PDB entry 1MQN | X-ray diffraction, 3.20 A resolution | chains D and G of the 6 polymer chains in the assembly

[Chain D (and G)]
Name: Hemagglutinin HA1 chain
Source organism: Influenza A virus
Notes: chain G of this document is another copy of the same molecule, construct and numbering; everything in this record applies to it too
Reference sequence: P03442 (HEMA_IADU3); residues 1-329 here correspond to UniProt positions 17-345 (UniProt number = residue number + 16)
Chain sequence (329 residues; numbered 1 to 329; the number before each row is that of its first residue):
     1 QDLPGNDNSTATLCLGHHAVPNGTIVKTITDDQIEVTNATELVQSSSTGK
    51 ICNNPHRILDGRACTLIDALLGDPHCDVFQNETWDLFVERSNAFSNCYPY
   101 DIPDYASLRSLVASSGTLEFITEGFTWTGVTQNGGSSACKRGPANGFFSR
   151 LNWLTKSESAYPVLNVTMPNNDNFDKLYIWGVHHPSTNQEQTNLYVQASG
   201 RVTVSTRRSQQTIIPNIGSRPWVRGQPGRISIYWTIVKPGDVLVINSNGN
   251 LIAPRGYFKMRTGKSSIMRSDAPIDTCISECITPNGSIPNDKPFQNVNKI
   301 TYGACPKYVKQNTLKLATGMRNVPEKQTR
Unresolved in the structure: 1-8, 327-329
Cystine bridges: Cys52-Cys277, Cys64-Cys76, Cys97-Cys139, Cys281-Cys305
Covalently attached groups: N-acetylglucosamine (NAG) linked to Asn38, Asn81; glycan linked to Asn165
Curated features (UniProtKB/Swiss-Prot):
  - site: Arg329 (Cleavage)
  - glycosylation (N-linked (GlcNAc...) asparagine): Asn8, Asn22, Asn38, Asn81, Asn165, Asn285

[Chain D / chain G interface]
Pairs across the interface - 23 pairs, chain D then chain G:
  Asp101(D) - Gln210(G)
  His184(D) - Gln210(G)
  Asn216(D) - Thr212(G)
  Ile217(D) - Arg201(G)  hydrogen bond (backbone-side chain)
  Ile217(D) - Thr203(G)
  Gly218(D) - Arg201(G)
  Gly218(D) - Asn246(G)
  Ser219(D) - Asn165(G)  hydrogen bond
  Ser219(D) - Ser205(G)
  Ser219(D) - Val244(G)
  Ser219(D) - Asn246(G)
  Arg220(D) - Thr203(G)
  Arg220(D) - Ser205(G)
  Arg220(D) - Gln210(G)
  Pro221(D) - Ser205(G)
  Pro221(D) - Thr206(G)
  Pro221(D) - Arg207(G)
  Pro221(D) - Val242(G)
  Pro221(D) - Val244(G)  hydrophobic
  Trp222(D) - Arg207(G)
  Val223(D) - Arg207(G)
  Arg229(D) - Thr206(G)  hydrogen bond (side chain-backbone)
  Arg229(D) - Gln210(G)
Other interface residues (no listed pair), chain G (12 interface residues in all): Ile214

[Overview]
11 residues of chain D face 12 of chain G across their interface; the contacts include 3 hydrogen bonds. Among
the polar pairs are Ile217(D)-Arg201(G), Ser219(D)-Asn165(G) and Arg229(D)-Thr206(G). N-acetylglucosamine is
covalently linked to Asn38(D) and Asn81(D).
Both chains are Hemagglutinin HA1 chain (Influenza A virus). Entry 1MQN (BHA/LSTc) was determined by X-ray
diffraction (same publication as 1MQL and 1MQM).
